PDB entry 8DYX | electron microscopy, 3.00 A resolution | chains I and Q of the 23 polymer chains in the assembly

== Chain I ==
Protein: Circumsporozoite protein
Source organism: Plasmodium falciparum
Amino-acid sequence (278 residues; each row starts with the number of its first residue):
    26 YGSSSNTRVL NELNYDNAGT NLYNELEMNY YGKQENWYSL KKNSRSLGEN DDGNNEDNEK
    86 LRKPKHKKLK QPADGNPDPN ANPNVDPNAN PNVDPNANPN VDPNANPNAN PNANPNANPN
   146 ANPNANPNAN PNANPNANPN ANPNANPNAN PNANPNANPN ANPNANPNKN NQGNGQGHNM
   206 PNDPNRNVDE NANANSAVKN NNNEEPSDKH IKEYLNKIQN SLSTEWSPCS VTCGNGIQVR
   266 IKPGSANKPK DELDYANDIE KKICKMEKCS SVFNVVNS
Unresolved in the structure: 26-102, 193-303

== Chain Q ==
Protein: 311 heavy chain
Source organism: Homo sapiens
Amino-acid sequence (225 residues; row label = number of the first residue in the row; a row labelled like 82A-82C holds insertion residues (82A, then the next letters in order)):
     1 QVQLVESGGG VVPPGRSLRL SCATSGFTFS NYGMHWVRQA PGKGLEWVAI IW
   52A Y
    53 DGSRNFYAAS VEGRFTISRD NSKNTLYLQM
82A-82C NSL
    83 RVEDTAVYYC ARAAYYDT
100A-100D SGYG
   101 DYWGQGTLVT VSSASTKGPS VFPLAPSSKS TSGGTAALGC LVKDYFPEPV TVSWNSGALT
   161 SGVHTFPAVL QSSGLYSLSS VVTVPSSSLG TQTYICNVNH KPSNTKVDKK VEPKSCD
Unresolved in the structure: 114-217
Disulfides: Cys22-Cys92

== How chain I and chain Q interact ==
Pairs across the interface - 21 pairs, chain I then chain Q:
  Ala150(I) with Phe58(Q), hydrophobic
  Asn151(I) with Phe58(Q)
  Pro152(I) with Phe58(Q), hydrophobic
  Asn153(I) with Tyr97(Q), hydrogen bond (backbone-side chain); Thr100(Q), hydrogen bond (side chain-backbone); Ser100A(Q)
  Ala154(I) with Tyr97(Q)
  Asn155(I) with Trp52(Q); Tyr97(Q)
  Pro156(I) with Gly33(Q); Trp52(Q); Tyr52A(Q), hydrogen bond (backbone-backbone); Ala95(Q), hydrophobic
  Asn157(I) with Asn31(Q); Tyr32(Q); Gly33(Q), hydrogen bond (side chain-backbone); Tyr52A(Q); Ala95(Q), hydrogen bond (side chain-backbone); Ala96(Q)
  Ala158(I) with Asn31(Q), hydrogen bond (backbone-backbone); Tyr52A(Q), hydrophobic
Interface residues without a listed pair, chain Q (14 interface residues in all): Ile50, Arg56, Gly100B

== Overview ==
Chain I and chain Q form an interface of 9 and 14 residues respectively, with 6 hydrogen bonds. Polar contacts
include Asn153(I)-Tyr97(Q), Asn153(I)-Thr100(Q) and Asn157(I)-Gly33(Q).
Here chain I is Circumsporozoite protein (Plasmodium falciparum) and chain Q is 311 heavy chain (Homo
sapiens). Entry 8DYX (Cryo-EM structure of 311 Fab in complex with recombinant shortened Plasmodium falciparum
circumsporozoite protein (rsCSP)) was determined by electron microscopy (same publication as 8DYW, 8DYY, 8DZ4
and 8EKF).
